3AZ5 - chain A; structure by X-ray diffraction, 2.34 A resolution.

[Chain A]
Name: Lysozyme C
Organism: Gallus gallus
Notes: EC 3.2.1.17
UniProtKB: P00698 (LYSC_CHICK); residues 1-129 here correspond to UniProt positions 19-147 (UniProt number = residue number + 18)
Sequence (129 residues; each row starts with the number of its first residue):
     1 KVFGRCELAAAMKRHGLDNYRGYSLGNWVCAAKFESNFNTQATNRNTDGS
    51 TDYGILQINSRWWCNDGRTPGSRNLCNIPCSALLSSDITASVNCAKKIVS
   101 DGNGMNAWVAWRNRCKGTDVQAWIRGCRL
Not modelled in the structure: 102
Curated features (UniProtKB/Swiss-Prot):
  - active site: Glu35, Asp52
  - binding site (substrate): Asp101
Cystine bridges: Cys6-Cys127, Cys30-Cys115, Cys64-Cys80, Cys76-Cys94
Metal / ion sites: platinum (II) ion site 1 near Lys1 (its only coordinating residue here); platinum (II) ion site 2 near His15 (its only coordinating residue here)

[Overview]
From UniProt: active-site residues Glu35 and Asp52 and substrate-binding residue Asp101.
Chain A is Lysozyme C (Gallus gallus); the structure, Crystal structure of Pt/O-HEWL, was determined by X-ray
diffraction together with 3AZ4, 3AZ6 and 3AZ7 from the same study.
